Entry 7KAL (electron microscopy, 4.00 A resolution); this record covers chains A and G of the 7 polymer chains in the assembly.

Chain A:
Name: Protein transport channel Sec61 complex, alpha subunit (Sec61)
Organism: Thermomyces lanuginosus
Sequence (480 residues; each row starts with the number of its first residue):
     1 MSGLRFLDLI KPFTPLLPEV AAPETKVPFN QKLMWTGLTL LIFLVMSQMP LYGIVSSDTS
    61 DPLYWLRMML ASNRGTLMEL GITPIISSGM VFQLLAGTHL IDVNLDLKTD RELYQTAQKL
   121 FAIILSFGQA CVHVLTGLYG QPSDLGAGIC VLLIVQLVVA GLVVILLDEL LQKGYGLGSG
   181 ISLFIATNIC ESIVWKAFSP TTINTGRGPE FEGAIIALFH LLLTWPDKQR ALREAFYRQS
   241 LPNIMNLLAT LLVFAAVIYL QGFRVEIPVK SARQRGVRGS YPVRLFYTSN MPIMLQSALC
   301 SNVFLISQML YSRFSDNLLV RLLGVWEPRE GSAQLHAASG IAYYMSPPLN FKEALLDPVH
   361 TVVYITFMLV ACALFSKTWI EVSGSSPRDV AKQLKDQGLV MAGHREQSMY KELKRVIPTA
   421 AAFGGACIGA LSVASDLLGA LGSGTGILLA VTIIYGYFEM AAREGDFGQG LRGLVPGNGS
Unresolved in the structure: 1-8, 59-70, 100-102, 329-334, 467-480

Chain G:
Name: Protein transport protein Sec62
Organism: Thermomyces lanuginosus
Sequence (402 residues; numbered 1 to 402; the number before each row is that of its first residue):
     1 MAAPPPGMTP QQFAALQQHM QQQIAAEAAK RGMTVEEFSK MQREQLNAEA AKAGMTPEQY
    61 INQLRMRALQ QRAAMQQQMQ QQQQQGGQGQ TQGQGQGQGQ QGQGQPQVQH VQHVQQQVSV
   121 NPNAPPNPKA IALAKWLRSQ NLKARTCILD GQRREMFKVK RALRALESPE YQKAAAKNKL
   181 LPPVTDRASA ENAFKLLPLS FLALRVSKVS SNYNKGKRVK GLWTVKVEQH QDTDPMTHYV
   241 WLYEGPQWKQ KALAAAFVIG IFAIVLFPLW PIMLRQGVWY LSVGMLGLLG LFFALAIVRL
   301 ILFCVTVFVV PPGIWLFPNL FEDVGFIDSF KPLWAWNEKK KKPKKAKAAV SKSQEKGAAP
   361 TTAAPEAPTA TTTSSEAQPS SSSGTASKRN LAASVEDAEE GS
Unresolved in the structure: 1-243, 306-402

Chain A / chain G interface:
Contacting residue pairs (4; chain A residue first):
  Leu9(A) - Ala254(G)
  Phe121(A) - Ile261(G)  hydrophobic
  Phe127(A) - Phe262(G)  hydrophobic
  Leu135(A) - Leu269(G)  hydrophobic
Also at the interface, not in a pair above, chain A (7 interface residues in all): Phe13, Val132, Thr136
Also at the interface, not in a pair above, chain G (6 interface residues in all): Val258, Leu266

Overview:
The interface between chain A and chain G involves 7 residues on one side and 6 on the other.
Chain A is Protein transport channel Sec61 complex, alpha subunit (Sec61) and chain G is Protein transport
protein Sec62, both from Thermomyces lanuginosus; the structure, Cryo-EM structure of the Sec complex from T.
lanuginosus, wild-type, class with Sec62, plug-open conformation, was determined by electron microscopy (same
publication as 7KAH, 7KAI, 7KAJ, 7KAK, 7KAM, 7KAN and 8 further entries).
